PDB entry 4X6L | X-ray diffraction, 3.19 A resolution | chain A

== Chain A ==
Molecule: TarM
Source organism: Staphylococcus aureus subsp. aureus 21178
UniProt: H0AM96 (H0AM96_STAAU); residue numbers follow UniProt; this construct covers 1-493
Chain sequence (493 residues; numbered 1 to 493; the number before each row is that of its first residue):
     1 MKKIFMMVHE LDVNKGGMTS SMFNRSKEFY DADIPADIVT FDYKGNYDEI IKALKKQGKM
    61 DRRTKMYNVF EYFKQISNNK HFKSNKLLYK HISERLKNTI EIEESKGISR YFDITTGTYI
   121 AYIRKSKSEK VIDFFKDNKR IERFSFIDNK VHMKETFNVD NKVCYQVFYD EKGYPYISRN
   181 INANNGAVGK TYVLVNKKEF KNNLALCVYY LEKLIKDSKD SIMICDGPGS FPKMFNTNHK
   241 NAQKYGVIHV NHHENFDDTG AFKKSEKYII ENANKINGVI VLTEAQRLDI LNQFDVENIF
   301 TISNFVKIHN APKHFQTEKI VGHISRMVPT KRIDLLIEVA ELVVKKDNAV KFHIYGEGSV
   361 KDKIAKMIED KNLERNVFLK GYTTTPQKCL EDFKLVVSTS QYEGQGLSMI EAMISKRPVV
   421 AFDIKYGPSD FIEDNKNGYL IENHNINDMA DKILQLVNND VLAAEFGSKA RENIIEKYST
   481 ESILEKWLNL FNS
Small-molecule neighbours: UDP (uridine-5'-diphosphate): Gly-16, Gly-17, Met-18, Ser-20, Ile-324, Ser-325, Arg-326, Lys-331, Tyr-355, Gly-356, Tyr-382, Thr-383, Pro-386, Glu-403, Gly-406, Leu-407, Ser-408, Glu-411
Reported in the primary citation:
  - mutagenesis - G117R: unchanged catalytic activity
  - mutagenesis - R326A, K331A: abolished catalytic activity
  - mutagenesis - H249A, E403A, E411A: decreased catalytic activity
  - mutagenesis - K331A: decreased stability in response to UDP-GlcNAc
  - self-association interface (contacts with another copy of this molecule): Gly-117
  - catalytic residues: His-249, Arg-326, Lys-331 (proposed by the authors, not directly observed)

== Summary ==
Bound to chain A: UDP. From the paper: catalytic residues His-249, Arg-326 and Lys-331; H249A, E403A and E411A
reduce catalytic activity; 6 substitutions were tested in all.
Chain A is TarM (Staphylococcus aureus subsp. aureus 21178); the structure, Crystal structure of S. aureus
TarM in complex with UDP, was determined by X-ray diffraction together with 4X7M, 4X7R and 4X7P from the same
study.
